Entry 3BIW (X-ray diffraction, 3.50 A resolution); this record covers chains A and D of the 4 polymer chains in the assembly.

[Chain A (and D)]
Name: Neuroligin-1
Organism: Rattus norvegicus
Notes: fragment: extracellular esterase domain of Neuroligin-1; chain D of this document is another copy of the same molecule, construct and numbering; everything in this record applies to it too
Reference sequence: Q62765 (NLGN1_RAT); numbering as in UniProt; present here: 46-164, 185-297, 306-638
Chain sequence (574 residues; numbered 43 to 644; 28 numbers in that range are skipped by the numbering (no residue carries them; nothing is unmodelled there); the number before each row is that of its first residue):
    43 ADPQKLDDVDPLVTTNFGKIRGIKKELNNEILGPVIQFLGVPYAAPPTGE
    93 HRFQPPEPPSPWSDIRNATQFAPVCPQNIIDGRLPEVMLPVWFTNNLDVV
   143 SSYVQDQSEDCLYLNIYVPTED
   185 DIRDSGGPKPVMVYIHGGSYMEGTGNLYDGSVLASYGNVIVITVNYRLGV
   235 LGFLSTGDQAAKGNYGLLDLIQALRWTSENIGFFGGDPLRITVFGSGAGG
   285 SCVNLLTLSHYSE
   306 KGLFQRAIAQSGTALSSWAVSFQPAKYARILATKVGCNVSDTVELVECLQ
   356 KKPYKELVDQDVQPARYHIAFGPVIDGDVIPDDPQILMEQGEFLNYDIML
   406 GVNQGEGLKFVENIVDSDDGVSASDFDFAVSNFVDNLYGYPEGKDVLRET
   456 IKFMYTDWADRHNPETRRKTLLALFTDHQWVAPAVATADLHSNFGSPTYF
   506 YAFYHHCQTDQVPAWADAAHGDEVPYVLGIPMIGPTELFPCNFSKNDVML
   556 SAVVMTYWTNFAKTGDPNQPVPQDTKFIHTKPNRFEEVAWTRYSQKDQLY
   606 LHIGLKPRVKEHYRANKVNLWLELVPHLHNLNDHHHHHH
Not modelled in the structure: 43-51, 163-164, 185, 445-450, 577-591, 637-644
Disulfides: Cys117-Cys153, Cys342-Cys353, Cys512-Cys546
Covalent attachments: N-acetylglucosamine (NAG) linked to Asn109, Asn343, Asn547
Construct notes: expression tag (43-45, 639-644)
UniProt features mapped onto this chain:
  - glycosylation (N-linked (GlcNAc...) asparagine): Asn109 (complex), Asn343 (complex), Asn547

[Interface between chain A and chain D]
Contacting residue pairs - 20 pairs, chain A then chain D:
  Glu454(A) with Leu629(D)
  Phe458(A) with Met459(D), hydrophobic; Asn621(D); Leu625(D); Leu629(D), hydrophobic
  Met459(A) with Phe458(D), hydrophobic; Met459(D), hydrophobic
  Trp463(A) with Ala620(D); Asn621(D); Asn624(D)
  Ala464(A) with His617(D), hydrogen bond (backbone-side chain)
  Arg466(A) with Asn624(D)
  His617(A) with Ala464(D), hydrogen bond (side chain-backbone)
  Asn621(A) with Phe458(D); Trp463(D)
  Asn624(A) with Trp463(D); Arg466(D)
  Leu625(A) with Phe458(D)
  Leu629(A) with Glu454(D); Phe458(D), hydrophobic
Also at the interface, not in a pair above, chain A (18 interface residues in all): Val451, Thr455, Asp465, Glu616, Ala620, His632, Leu633
Also at the interface, not in a pair above, chain D (18 interface residues in all): Val451, Thr455, Gln603, Glu616, His632, Leu633

[Overview]
The chain A/chain D interface involves 18 residues from each chain; the contacts include 2 hydrogen bonds. The
hydrogen-bonded pair is Ala464(A)-His617(D). N-acetylglucosamine is covalently linked to Asn109(A), Asn343(A)
and Asn547(A).
Chain A and chain D are both Neuroligin-1 (Rattus norvegicus); the structure, Crystal structure of the
Neuroligin-1/Neurexin-1beta synaptic adhesion complex, was determined by X-ray diffraction together with 3BIX
from the same study.
